Entry 9ITU (electron microscopy, 3.18 A resolution); this record covers chains A and S of the 26 polymer chains in the assembly.

== Chain A ==
Name: ATP synthase subunit alpha
Source organism: Chloroflexus aurantiacus J-10-fl
Notes: EC 7.1.2.2
Reference sequence: A9WGS6 (ATPA_CHLAA); residue numbers follow UniProt; this construct covers 1-522
Amino-acid sequence (522 residues; numbered 1 to 522; the number before each row is that of its first residue):
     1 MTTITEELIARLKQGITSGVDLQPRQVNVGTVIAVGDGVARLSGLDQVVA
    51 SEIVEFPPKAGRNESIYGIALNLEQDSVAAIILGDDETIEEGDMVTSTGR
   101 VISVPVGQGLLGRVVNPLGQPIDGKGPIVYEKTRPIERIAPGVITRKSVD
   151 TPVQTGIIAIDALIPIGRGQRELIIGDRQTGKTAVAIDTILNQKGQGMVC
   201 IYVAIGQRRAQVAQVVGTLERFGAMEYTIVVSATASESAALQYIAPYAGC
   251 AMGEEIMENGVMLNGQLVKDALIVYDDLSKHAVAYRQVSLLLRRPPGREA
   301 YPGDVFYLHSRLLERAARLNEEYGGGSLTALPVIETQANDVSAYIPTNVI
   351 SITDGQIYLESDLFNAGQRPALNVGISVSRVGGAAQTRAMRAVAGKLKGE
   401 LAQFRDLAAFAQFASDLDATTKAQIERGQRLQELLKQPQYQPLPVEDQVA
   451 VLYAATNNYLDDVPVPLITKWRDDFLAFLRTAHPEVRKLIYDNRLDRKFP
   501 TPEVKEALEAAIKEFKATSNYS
Unresolved in the structure: 1-26, 520-522
Small-molecule neighbours:
  - ADP (adenosine-5'-diphosphate): S351, V378, R380
  - ATP (adenosine-5'-triphosphate): R178, Q179, T180, G181, K182, T183, A184, Q207, Q211, F364, R369, P370, Q437, P438, Q439
Curated features (UniProtKB/Swiss-Prot):
  - binding site (ATP): G176 to T183
  - site: S377 (Required for activity)

== Chain S ==
Name: ATP synthase subunit delta
Source organism: Chloroflexus aurantiacus J-10-fl
Reference sequence: A9WGS7 (ATPD_CHLAA); residue numbers follow UniProt; this construct covers 1-157
Amino-acid sequence (157 residues; row label = number of the first residue in the row):
     1 MATTIDARALAAPLVEALLTTAAEQIRAAAPRIAGLSASEAAAVLPADLL
    51 PQVRNFLLTMAKEGLTGELNAVAAALPGYLETGSRAVDASVTSAIELSAE
   101 QKERITRELQQRYGDVHVTYHVDPTLIGGLIIRVGDQVLDNSLRARLSAI
   151 QRVLQAS
Unresolved in the structure: 1-85, 155-157

== How chain A and chain S interact ==
Contacting residue pairs (9; chain A residue first):
  V27(A) - D136(S)  hydrogen bond (backbone-backbone)
  V27(A) - Q137(S)  hydrogen bond (backbone-side chain)
  N28(A) - D136(S)
  V29(A) - R133(S)
  V29(A) - D136(S)
  V29(A) - V138(S)  hydrophobic
  T31(A) - R133(S)
  G44(A) - D136(S)
  M94(A) - R133(S)

== In short ==
6 residues of chain A and 4 residues of chain S are in contact; the contacts include 2 hydrogen bonds. Polar
contacts include V27(A)-Q137(S) and V27(A)-D136(S). Bound to chain A: ATP and ADP. Curated annotation
(UniProt) lists 8 ATP-binding residues on chain A.
Here chain A is ATP synthase subunit alpha and chain S is ATP synthase subunit delta, both from Chloroflexus
aurantiacus J-10-fl. Entry 9ITU (Chloroflexus aurantiacus ADP-bound ATP synthase, state 3) was determined by
electron microscopy together with 9ITJ, 9ITK, 9ITL, 9ITM, 9ITN, 9ITO and 11 further entries from the same
study.
